4YN0 - chains A and B; structure by X-ray diffraction, 2.20 A resolution.

== Chain A ==
Name: Tumor necrosis factor receptor superfamily member 21
Source organism: Mus musculus
UniProt: Q9EPU5 (TNR21_MOUSE); residue numbers follow UniProt; this construct covers 42-220
Amino-acid sequence (190 residues; row label = number of the first residue in the row):
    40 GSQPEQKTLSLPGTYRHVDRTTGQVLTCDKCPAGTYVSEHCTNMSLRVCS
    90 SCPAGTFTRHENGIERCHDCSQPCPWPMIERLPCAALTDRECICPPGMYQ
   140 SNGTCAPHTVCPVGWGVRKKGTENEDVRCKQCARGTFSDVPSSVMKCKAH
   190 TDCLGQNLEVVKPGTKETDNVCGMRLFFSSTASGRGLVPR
Unresolved in the structure: 40-48, 217-229
Differences from the reference sequence: expression tag (40-41, 221-229)
Swiss-Prot annotation at these positions:
  - glycosylation (N-linked (GlcNAc...) asparagine): N82, N141
Disulfide bonds: C67-C80, C70-C88, C91-C106, C109-C123, C113-C131, C133-C144, C150-C168, C171-C186, C192-C211
Glycans and other covalent adducts: N-acetylglucosamine (NAG) linked to N82
Bound ions: Mg2+: C150, P151, W154, S177, V179
Reported in the primary citation:
  - post-translational modification sites: N82
  - Mg2+ coordination: C150, P151, W154, S177, V179

== Chain B ==
Name: Amyloid beta A4 protein
Source organism: Mus musculus
UniProt: P12023 (A4_MOUSE); residues 295-517 here correspond to UniProt positions 370-592 (UniProt number = residue number + 75)
Amino-acid sequence (233 residues; numbered 293 to 525; the number before each row is that of its first residue):
   293 GSSTPDAVDKYLETPGDENEHAHFQKAKERLEAKHRERMSQVMREWEEAE
   343 RQAKNLPKADKKAVIQHFQEKVESLEQEAANERQQLVETHMARVEAMLND
   393 RRRLALENYITALQAVPPRPHHVFNMLKKYVRAEQKDRQHTLKHFEHVRM
   443 VDPKKAAQIRSQVMTHLRVIYERMNQSLSLLYNVPAVAEEIQDEVDELLQ
   493 KEQNYSDDVLANMISEPRISYGNDASGRGLVPR
Unresolved in the structure: 293-305, 508-525
Differences from the reference sequence: expression tag (293-294, 518-525)
Swiss-Prot annotation at these positions:
  - region: F316 to L348 (Heparin-binding), F416 to K447 (Heparin-binding), A448 to R465 (Collagen-binding)
  - modified residue: S366 (Phosphoserine), Y422 (Phosphotyrosine)
  - glycosylation (N-linked (GlcNAc...) asparagine): N467, N496
Glycans and other covalent adducts: N-acetylglucosamine (NAG) linked to N467
Reported in the primary citation:
  - post-translational modification sites: N467
  - mutagenesis - E310A, R328A: unchanged binding to Tumor necrosis factor receptor superfamily member 21 (chain A)
  - specificity-determining residues: M335

== Chain A / chain B interface ==
Contacting residue pairs (23):
  G52(A) - Q361(B)  hydrogen bond (backbone-side chain)
  D68(A) - K354(B)  salt bridge
  K69(A) - W338(B)
  P71(A) - M335(B)
  P71(A) - W338(B)  hydrophobic
  P71(A) - E339(B)
  A72(A) - M335(B)  hydrogen bond (backbone-side chain)
  T74(A) - E339(B)
  M83(A) - K350(B)
  L85(A) - K350(B)
  L85(A) - K353(B)
  L85(A) - K354(B)
  R86(A) - E342(B)  salt bridge
  R86(A) - I357(B)
  S90(A) - E339(B)  hydrogen bond
  R98(A) - R328(B)
  E100(A) - W338(B)
  E100(A) - Q361(B)  hydrogen bond
  L126(A) - R328(B)
  T127(A) - R328(B)
  E130(A) - R328(B)  salt bridge
  R157(A) - E310(B)  salt bridge
  K158(A) - E310(B)
Also at the interface, not in a pair above, chain A (21 interface residues in all): C70, G73, C88, L121
Also at the interface, not in a pair above, chain B (15 interface residues in all): S332, R336, R343, V364
The authors on this interface:
  - specific contacts: G52(A)-Q361(B) (backbone contact), D68(A)-K354(B) (salt bridge), L85(A)-K353(B) (hydrophobic contact), R86(A)-E342(B) (salt bridge), R98(A)-R328(B) (hydrogen bond), E100(A)-Q361(B) (hydrogen bond), R157(A)-E310(B) (salt bridge), K350(B)-L85(A) (hydrophobic contact), K354(B)-L85(A) (hydrophobic contact)
  - interface residues, chain A: P71(A), A72(A)
  - interface residues, chain B: M335(B), W338(B)
  - hot spots on chain B (mutagenesis) - M335D/W338A, M335K: abolished binding to Tumor necrosis factor receptor superfamily member 21 (chain A)

== In short ==
21 residues of chain A and 15 residues of chain B are in contact, with 4 hydrogen bonds and 4 salt bridges.
Among the polar pairs are D68(A)-K354(B), R86(A)-E342(B) and E130(A)-R328(B). The authors report a backbone
contact between G52(A) and Q361(B); salt bridges between D68(A) and K354(B), R86(A) and E342(B) and R157(A)
and E310(B); hydrophobic contacts between L85(A) and K353(B), K350(B) and L85(A) and K354(B) and L85(A). The
paper reports that M335D/W338A and M335K of chain B abolish binding to Tumor necrosis factor receptor
superfamily member 21 (chain A); interface residues P71(A), A72(A) and M335(B) among others; 4 substitutions
were tested in all.
Here chain A is Tumor necrosis factor receptor superfamily member 21 and chain B is Amyloid beta A4 protein,
both from Mus musculus. Entry 4YN0 (Crystal structure of APP E2 domain in complex with DR6 CRD domain) was
determined by X-ray diffraction.
